PDB entry 9AW3 | X-ray diffraction, 3.42 A resolution | chains K and W of the 28 polymer chains in the assembly

== Chain K ==
Molecule: proteasome endopeptidase complex
From: Saccharomyces cerevisiae
Notes: EC 3.4.25.1
UniProt: A0A6A5Q5W3 (A0A6A5Q5W3_YEASX); residues 1-212 here correspond to UniProt positions 76-287 (UniProt number = residue number + 75)
Sequence (212 residues; numbered 1 to 212; the number before each row is that of its first residue):
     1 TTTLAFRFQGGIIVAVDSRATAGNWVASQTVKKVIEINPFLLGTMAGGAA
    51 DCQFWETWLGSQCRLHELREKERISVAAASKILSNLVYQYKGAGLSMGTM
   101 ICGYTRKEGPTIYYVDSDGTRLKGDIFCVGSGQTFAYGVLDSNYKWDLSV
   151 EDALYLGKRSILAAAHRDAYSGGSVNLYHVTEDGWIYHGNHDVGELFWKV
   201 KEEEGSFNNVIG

== Chain W ==
Molecule: Proteasome subunit beta type-3
From: Saccharomyces cerevisiae
UniProt: P25451 (PSB3_YEAST); residues 0-204 here correspond to UniProt positions 1-205 (UniProt number = residue number + 1)
Sequence (205 residues; row label = number of the first residue in the row; numbering starts at 0):
     0 MSDPSSINGGIVVAMTGKDCVAIACDLRLGSQSLGVSNKFEKIFHYGHVF
    50 LGITGLATDVTTLNEMFRYKTNLYKLKEERAIEPETFTQLVSSSLYERRF
   100 GPYFVGPVVAGINSKSGKPFIAGFDLIGCIDEAKDFIVSGTASDQLFGMC
   150 ESLYEPNLEPEDLFETISQALLNAADRDALSGWGAVVYIIKKDEVVKRYL
   200 KMRQD
Not modelled in the structure: 0
Metal / ion sites: Mg2+: D177, S180, D204
Swiss-Prot annotation at these positions:
  - modified residue: S30 (Phosphoserine)
  - cross-link: K69 (Glycyl lysine isopeptide (Lys-Gly) (interchain with G-Cter in ubiquitin))

== Interface between chain K and chain W ==
Residue-residue contacts (40; chain K residue first):
  R19(K) with D204(W), salt bridge
  N24(K) with R176(W); D177(W); A178(W), hydrogen bond (backbone-backbone); L179(W)
  W25(K) with Q144(W); R176(W)
  V26(K) with R176(W), hydrogen bond (backbone-side chain); D177(W); A178(W)
  A27(K) with R176(W), hydrogen bond (backbone-side chain)
  A165(K) with D204(W)
  H166(K) with W182(W), hydrogen bond (backbone-side chain); Q203(W), hydrogen bond (side chain-backbone)
  R167(K) with S32(W); G34(W), hydrogen bond (side chain-backbone); V35(W); W182(W)
  D168(K) with S32(W); D204(W)
  A169(K) with R27(W); S32(W), hydrogen bond (backbone-backbone); A178(W)
  Y170(K) with A178(W), hydrophobic
  S171(K) with D204(W)
  G172(K) with D204(W)
  G173(K) with R202(W), hydrogen bond (backbone-side chain); D204(W), hydrogen bond (backbone-side chain)
  D192(K) with R202(W), salt bridge
  V193(K) with D204(W)
  G194(K) with R202(W)
  F197(K) with Q203(W)
  W198(K) with K200(W); M201(W); Q203(W)
  N209(K) with N37(W), hydrogen bond; K38(W), hydrogen bond (backbone-side chain)
  V210(K) with N37(W); Q203(W)
  I211(K) with K38(W)
Also at the interface, not in a pair above, chain K (25 interface residues in all): S28, Q29, F135
Also at the interface, not in a pair above, chain W (20 interface residues in all): S5, L33, D175

== Overview ==
Chain K and chain W form an interface of 25 and 20 residues respectively; the contacts include 11 hydrogen
bonds and 2 salt bridges. Polar pairs include R19(K)-D204(W), D192(K)-R202(W) and V26(K)-R176(W). D177(W),
S180(W) and D204(W) form the Mg2+ site.
Here chain K is proteasome endopeptidase complex and chain W is Proteasome subunit beta type-3, both from
Saccharomyces cerevisiae. Entry 9AW3 (Yeast 20S proteasome soaked with MA9 crude extract) was determined by
X-ray diffraction, deposited together with 9C97, 9C98, 9AW5, 9AW6 and 9AW7.
